Entry 7O5Y (X-ray diffraction, 1.77 A resolution); this record covers chains B and C.

[Chain B (and C)]
Molecule: Type IV pilus biogenesis protein PilA
Source organism: Streptococcus sanguinis
Notes: chain C of this document is another copy of the same molecule, construct and numbering; everything in this record applies to it too
UniProtKB: A0A0B7GNW3 (A0A0B7GNW3_STRSA); residues 9-140 here correspond to UniProt positions 33-164 (UniProt number = residue number + 24)
Chain sequence (140 residues; each row starts with the number of its first residue):
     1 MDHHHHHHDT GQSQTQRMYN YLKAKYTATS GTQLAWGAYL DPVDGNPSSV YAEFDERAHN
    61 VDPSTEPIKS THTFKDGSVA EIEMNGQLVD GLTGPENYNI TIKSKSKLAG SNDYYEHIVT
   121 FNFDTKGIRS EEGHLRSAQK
Unresolved in the structure: 1-11, 140 (chain C: 1-10, 140)
Construct notes: initiating methionine (1); expression tag (2-8)
Modified / non-standard residues: Mse1 (selenomethionine); Mse18 (selenomethionine; parent Met); Mse84 (selenomethionine; parent Met)

[Chain B / chain C interface]
Contacting residue pairs - 54 pairs, chain B then chain C:
  Gln14(B) with Thr125(C); Lys126(C); Gly127(C)
  Thr15(B) with Trp36(C); Leu40(C); Lys126(C)
  Mse18(B) with Thr32(C); Trp36(C); Val119(C), hydrophobic
  Tyr19(B) with Gln33(C); Trp36(C); Gly37(C)
  Tyr21(B) with His117(C), hydrogen bond; Val119(C), hydrophobic; Glu131(C), hydrogen bond
  Leu22(B) with Thr29(C); Thr32(C); Gln33(C); His117(C)
  Lys25(B) with Lys25(C); Thr29(C); Tyr115(C), hydrogen bond; His117(C)
  Tyr26(B) with Tyr26(C); Ser30(C)
  Thr29(B) with Leu22(C); Lys25(C); Tyr26(C)
  Ser30(B) with Tyr26(C)
  Thr32(B) with Leu22(C)
  Gln33(B) with Tyr19(C); Leu22(C); Tyr26(C), hydrogen bond
  Trp36(B) with Thr15(C), hydrogen bond (side chain-backbone); Mse18(C); Tyr19(C)
  Gly37(B) with Tyr19(C)
  Leu40(B) with Thr15(C)
  Tyr115(B) with Lys25(C), hydrogen bond
  His117(B) with Tyr21(C), hydrogen bond; Leu22(C); Lys25(C), hydrogen bond
  Val119(B) with Mse18(C), hydrophobic
  Thr125(B) with Gln14(C)
  Lys126(B) with Gln14(C); Thr15(C)
  Gly127(B) with Gln14(C)
  Ile128(B) with Mse18(C), hydrophobic
  Glu131(B) with Tyr21(C), hydrogen bond; Tyr115(C); His134(C); Leu135(C), hydrogen bond (side chain-backbone)
  His134(B) with Glu131(C)
  Leu135(B) with Glu131(C), hydrogen bond (backbone-side chain)
Also at the interface, not in a pair above, chain B (27 interface residues in all): Phe121, Gly133
Also at the interface, not in a pair above, chain C (26 interface residues in all): Ile128, Gly133

[Summary]
Chain B and chain C form an interface of 27 and 26 residues respectively; the contacts include 11 hydrogen
bonds. Polar pairs include Tyr21(B)-His117(C), Tyr21(B)-Glu131(C) and Lys25(B)-Tyr115(C).
Chain B and chain C are both Type IV pilus biogenesis protein PilA (Streptococcus sanguinis); the structure,
PilA minor pilin of Streptococcus sanguinis type IV pili, was determined by X-ray diffraction together with
7OA7 and 7OA8 from the same study.
